5ZEB - chains C and A of the 56 polymer chains in the assembly; structure by electron microscopy, 3.40 A resolution.

[Chain C]
Protein: 50S ribosomal protein L2
Source organism: Mycobacterium smegmatis str. MC2 155
Reference sequence: A0QSD4 (RL2_MYCS2); numbering as in UniProt (aligned over 1-278)
Amino-acid sequence (278 residues; numbered 1 to 278; the number before each row is that of its first residue):
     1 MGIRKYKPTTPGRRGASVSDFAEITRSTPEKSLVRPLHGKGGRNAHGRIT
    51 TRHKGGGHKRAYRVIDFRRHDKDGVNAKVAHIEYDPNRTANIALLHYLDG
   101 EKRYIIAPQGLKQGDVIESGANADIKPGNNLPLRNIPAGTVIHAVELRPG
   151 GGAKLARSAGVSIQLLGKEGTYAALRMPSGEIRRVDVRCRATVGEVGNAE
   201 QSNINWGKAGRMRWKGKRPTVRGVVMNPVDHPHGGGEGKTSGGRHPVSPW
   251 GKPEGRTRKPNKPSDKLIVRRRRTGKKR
Disordered / not traced: 1-2, 276-278
Covalent attachments: covalent link Lys-259/Ile-268

[Chain A]
Molecule: 23S rRNA
Source organism: Mycobacterium smegmatis str. MC2 155
Sequence (3120 nucleotides; numbered 1 to 3120; the number before each row is that of its first residue):
     1 UAAGUGUUUAAGGGCGCAUGGUGGAUGCCUUGGCACUGGGAGCCGAUGAA
    51 GGACGUAGGAGGCUGCGAUAAGCCUCGGGGAGCUGUCAACCGAGCGUUGA
   101 UCCGAGGAUGUCCGAAUGGGGAAACCCGGCACGAGUGAUGUCGUGUCACC
   151 AGGCGCUGAAUAUAUAGGCGUCUGGGGGGAACGCGGGGAAGUGAAACAUC
   201 UCAGUACCCGUAGGAAGAGAAAACAAAAUGUGAUUCCGUGAGUAGUGGCG
   251 AGCGAAAGCGGAGGAUGGCUAAACCGUAUGCAUGUGAUACCGGGUAGGGG
   301 UUGUGUGUGCGGGGUUGUGGGACCUAUCUUUCCGGCUCUACCUGGCUGGA
   351 GGGCAGUGAGAAAAUGUUGUGGUUAGCGGAAAUGGCUUGGGAUGGCCUGC
   401 CGUAGACGGUGAGAGCCCGGUACGUGAAAACCCGACGUCUGUCUUGAUGG
   451 UGUUCCCGAGUAGCAGCGGGCCCGUGGAAUCUGCUGUGAAUCUGCCGGGA
   501 CCACCCGGUAAGCCUGAAUACUUCCCAGUGACCGAUAGCGGAUUAGUACC
   551 GUGAGGGAAUGGUGAAAAGUACCCCGGGAGGGGAGUGAAAGAGUACCUGA
   601 AACCGUGCGCUUACAAUCCGUCAGAGCCCUCGACGUGUCGUGGGGUGAUG
   651 GCGUGCCUUUUGAAGAAUGAGCCUGCGAGUCAGGGACAUGUCGCGAGGUU
   701 AACCCGGGUGGGGUAGCCGCAGCGAAAGCGAGUCUGAAUAGGGCGUAUCC
   751 ACACAAGAGUGUGUGGUGUAGUGGUGUGUUCUGGACCCGAAGCGGAGUGA
   801 UCUACCCAUGGCCAGGGUGAAGCGCGGGUAAGACCGCGUGGAGGCCCGAA
   851 CCCACUUAGGUUGAAGACUGAGGGGAUGAGCUGUGGGUAGGGGUGAAAGG
   901 CCAAUCAAACUCCGUGAUAGCUGGUUCUCCCCGAAAUGCAUUUAGGUGCA
   951 GCGUCGCAUGUUUCUUGCCGGAGGUAGAGCUACUGGAUGGCCGAUGGGCC
  1001 CCACAGGGUUACUGACGUCAGCCAAACUCCGAAUGCCGGUAAGUCCAAGA
  1051 GUGCGGCAGUGAGACGGCGGGGGAUAAGCUCCGUGCGUCGAGAGGGAAAC
  1101 AGCCCAGAUCGCCGGCUAAGGCCCCUAAGCGUGUGCUAAGUGGAAAAGGA
  1151 UGUGCAGUCGCGAAGACAACCAGGAGGUUGGCUUAGAAGCAGCCACCCUU
  1201 GAAAGAGUGCGUAAUAGCUCACUGGUCAAGUGAUUGUGCGCCGAUAAUGU
  1251 AGCGGGGCUCAAGCACACCGCCGAAGCCGCGGCAGCCAACGUGUUGGCUG
  1301 GGUAGGGGAGCGUCCUGCAUCCGGUGAAGCCGCCGAGUGAUCGAGUGGUG
  1351 GAGGGUGUGGGAGUGAGAAUGCAGGCAUGAGUAGCGAUUAGGCAAGUGAG
  1401 AACCUUGCCCGCCGAAAGACCAAGGGUUCCUGGGCCAGGCCAGUCCGCCC
  1451 AGGGUGAGUCGGGACCUAAGGCGAGGCCGACAGGCGUAGUCGAUGGACAA
  1501 CGGGUUGAUAUUCCCGUACCCGUGUAUGUGCGUCCAUGAUGAAUCAGCGG
  1551 UACUAACCAUCCAAAACCACCGUGACCGCACCUUUCGGGGUGUGGCGUUG
  1601 GUGGGGCUGCAUGGGACCUUCGUUGGUAGUAGUCAAGCGAUGGGGUGACG
  1651 CAGGAAGGUAGCCGUACCGGUCAGUGGUAAUACCGGGGUAAGCCUGUAGG
  1701 GAGUCAGAUAGGUAAAUCCGUCUGGCAUAUAUCCUGAGAGGUGAUGCAUA
  1751 GCCGAGUGAGGCGAAUUCGGUGAUCCUAUGCUGCCGAGAAAAGCCUCUAG
  1801 CGAGGACAUACACGGCCCGUACCCCAAACCAACACAGGUGGUCAGGUAGA
  1851 GAAUACUAAGGCGUACGAGUGAACUAUGGUUAAGGAACUCGGCAAAAUGC
  1901 CCCCGUAACUUCGGGAGAAGGGGGACCCACAUGGCGUGUAAGCCUUUACG
  1951 GCCCAAGCGUGAGUGGGUGGCACAAACCAGUGAGAAGCGACUGUUUACUA
  2001 AAAACACAGGUCCGUGCGAAGUCGCAAGACGAUGUAUACGGACUGACGCC
  2051 UGCCCGGUGCUGGAAGGUUAAGAGGACCCGUUAACUCCCUUUGGGGGUGA
  2101 AGCGGAGAAUUUAAGCCCCAGUAAACGGCGGUGGUAACUAUAACCAUCCU
  2151 AAGGUAGCGAAAUUCCUUGUCGGGUAAGUUCCGACCUGCACGAAUGGCGU
  2201 AACGACUUCUCAACUGUCUCAACCAUAGACUCGGCGAAAUUGCACUACGA
  2251 GUAAAGAUGCUCGUUACGCGCGGCAGGACGAAAAGACCCCGGGACCUUCA
  2301 CUACAACUUGGUAUUGGUGCUCGAUACGGUUUGUGUAGGAUAGGUGGGAG
  2351 ACUGUGAAGCUCACACGCCAGUGUGGGUGGAGUCGUUGUUGAAAUACCAC
  2401 UCUGAUCGUAUUGGGCCUCUAACCUCGGACCGUAUAUCCGGUUCAGGGAC
  2451 AGUGCCUGGUGGGUAGUUUAACUGGGGCGGUUGCCUCCUAAAAUGUAACG
  2501 GAGGCGCCCAAAGGUUCCCUCAACCUGGACGGCAAUCAGGUGUUGAGUGU
  2551 AAGUGCACAAGGGAGCUUGACUGCGAGACGGACAUGUCGAGCAGGGACGA
  2601 AAGUCGGGACUAGUGAUCCGGCACCUCUGAGUGGAAGGGGUGUCGCUCAA
  2651 CGGAUAAAAGGUACCCCGGGGAUAACAGGCUGAUCUUCCCCAAGAGUCCA
  2701 UAUCGACGGGAUGGUUUGGCACCUCGAUGUCGGCUCGUCGCAUCCUGGGG
  2751 CUGGAGCAGGUCCCAAGGGUUGGGCUGUUCGCCCAUUAAAGCGGCACGCG
  2801 AGCUGGGUUUAGAACGUCGUGAGACAGUUCGGUCUCUAUCCGCCGCGCGC
  2851 GUCAGAAGCUUGAGGAAACCUGUCCCUAGUACGAGAGGACCGGGACGGAC
  2901 GAACCUCUGGUAUACCAGUUGUCCCACCAGGGGCACGGCUGGAUAGCCAC
  2951 GUUCGGACAGGAUAACCGCUGAAAGCAUCUAAGCGGGAAACCUCUUCCAA
  3001 GACCAGGCUUCUCACCCUCUAGGAGGGAUAAGGCCCCCCGCAGACCACGG
  3051 GAUUGAUAGACCAGACCUGGAAGCCUAGUAAUAGGUGCAGGGAACUGGCA
  3101 CUAACCGGCCGAAAACUUAC
Disordered / not traced: 1, 340-344, 634-637, 1004-1005, 1756-1757, 1946-1948, 3120
Covalent attachments: covalent link A1565/G1606, A1566/G1606, G1578/G1592; covalent link U1573/C1596

[Interface between chain C and chain A]
Pairs across the interface - 271 pairs, chain C then chain A:
  Arg-4(C) with A821(A), hydrogen bond to the sugar; C1785(A), salt bridge to the phosphate
  Tyr-6(C) with C1785(A), sugar contact
  Lys-7(C) with A820(A), hydrogen bond to the phosphate; A821(A), salt bridge to the phosphate
  Pro-8(C) with C1912(A), phosphate contact; G1913(A), base contact
  Thr-9(C) with G1913(A), sugar contact
  Thr-10(C) with G843(A), hydrogen bond to the phosphate; G844(A), hydrogen bond to the phosphate; C845(A), sugar contact
  Pro-11(C) with A1990(A), hydrogen bond to the base; C1991(A), base contact
  Gly-12(C) with G844(A), phosphate contact
  Arg-13(C) with A842(A), sugar contact; G843(A), phosphate contact; G844(A), phosphate contact
  Arg-14(C) with U1911(A), hydrogen bond to the sugar; G1913(A), hydrogen bond to the base; A2201(A), base contact
  Val-18(C) with C1785(A), sugar contact
  Phe-21(C) with C1785(A), sugar contact; A1787(A), base contact
  Ser-27(C) with A1787(A), base contact
  Pro-29(C) with G1788(A), phosphate contact
  Lys-31(C) with U1646(A), salt bridge to the phosphate; G1647(A), salt bridge to the phosphate; A1648(A), sugar contact
  Ser-32(C) with G1645(A), phosphate contact
  Arg-35(C) with U2033(A), hydrogen bond to the base
  Pro-36(C) with A1789(A), phosphate contact; A1790(A), sugar contact
  His-38(C) with C807(A), sugar contact; A808(A), sugar contact; A1469(A), phosphate contact; G1470(A), salt bridge to the phosphate
  Gly-39(C) with C807(A), sugar contact; A808(A), phosphate contact
  Lys-40(C) with C2030(A), salt bridge to the phosphate; G2031(A), phosphate contact; U2033(A), phosphate contact
  Gly-41(C) with C806(A), sugar contact
  Gly-42(C) with C2030(A), hydrogen bond to the sugar
  Arg-43(C) with C805(A), sugar contact; C806(A), hydrogen bond to the sugar; G887(A), base contact; C2030(A), sugar contact
  Asn-44(C) with C2023(A), hydrogen bond to the base; G2028(A), base contact; A2029(A), sugar contact; C2030(A), sugar contact
  Ala-45(C) with G1486(A), phosphate contact; A2029(A), hydrogen bond to the sugar
  His-46(C) with U888(A), sugar contact; C2023(A), hydrogen bond to the sugar; G2024(A), sugar contact
  Gly-47(C) with U888(A), sugar contact
  Arg-48(C) with U888(A), sugar contact; A889(A), salt bridge to the phosphate; G890(A), salt bridge to the phosphate; G892(A), hydrogen bond to the sugar; G893(A), salt bridge to the phosphate; U894(A), phosphate contact; C2023(A), hydrogen bond to the phosphate; G2024(A), salt bridge to the phosphate
  Ile-49(C) with U894(A), hydrogen bond to the phosphate; G895(A), phosphate contact
  Thr-50(C) with G2021(A), base contact; U2022(A), base contact; C2030(A), base contact
  Thr-51(C) with G2021(A), hydrogen bond to the base; C2030(A), sugar contact; G2031(A), hydrogen bond to the sugar; G2040(A), phosphate contact
  Arg-52(C) with G2040(A), phosphate contact; G2041(A), salt bridge to the phosphate; A2042(A), salt bridge to the phosphate
  His-53(C) with G2041(A), salt bridge to the phosphate
  Lys-54(C) with G2031(A), hydrogen bond to the phosphate; A2032(A), salt bridge to the phosphate; C2039(A), phosphate contact; G2040(A), phosphate contact
  Gly-56(C) with C806(A), hydrogen bond to the phosphate; C807(A), hydrogen bond to the phosphate
  His-58(C) with G1786(A), sugar contact; A1787(A), sugar contact; G1788(A), hydrogen bond to the base
  Lys-59(C) with U809(A), salt bridge to the phosphate; A1787(A), sugar contact; G1788(A), sugar contact; A1789(A), hydrogen bond to the sugar
  Arg-60(C) with A1787(A), salt bridge to the phosphate; G1788(A), sugar contact
  Ala-61(C) with G1788(A), hydrogen bond to the phosphate
  Tyr-62(C) with U2033(A), stacking on the base; G2034(A), hydrogen bond to the phosphate
  Arg-63(C) with A1787(A), hydrogen bond to the sugar; G1788(A), salt bridge to the phosphate
  Phe-67(C) with G2034(A), phosphate contact
  Arg-68(C) with G2428(A), phosphate contact; A2429(A), salt bridge to the phosphate
  Lys-72(C) with G1711(A), salt bridge to the phosphate
  Lys-78(C) with C1722(A), sugar contact
  Tyr-84(C) with A1787(A), stacking on the base
  Pro-86(C) with A1787(A), sugar contact; G1788(A), phosphate contact
  Asn-87(C) with G2034(A), sugar contact
  Arg-88(C) with G2034(A), salt bridge to the phosphate; U2035(A), phosphate contact
  Thr-89(C) with A2038(A), sugar contact
  Tyr-97(C) with U1721(A), sugar contact
  Leu-98(C) with U1721(A), hydrogen bond to the sugar
  Asp-99(C) with G1711(A), sugar contact; G1720(A), hydrogen bond to the base
  Gly-100(C) with G1720(A), hydrogen bond to the sugar; U1721(A), sugar contact
  Glu-101(C) with G1711(A), sugar contact
  Lys-102(C) with G1720(A), phosphate contact; U1721(A), salt bridge to the phosphate
  Leu-147(C) with C2017(A), sugar contact
  Arg-148(C) with U2425(A), base contact; G2427(A), salt bridge to the phosphate
  Pro-149(C) with G2427(A), hydrogen bond to the sugar
  Gly-150(C) with G2427(A), sugar contact
  Gly-151(C) with G2427(A), sugar contact
  Lys-154(C) with G2016(A), base contact; C2017(A), sugar contact; G2018(A), phosphate contact; U2035(A), hydrogen bond to the base
  Leu-155(C) with G2016(A), base contact; U2035(A), sugar contact
  Ala-156(C) with U2035(A), hydrogen bond to the sugar; A2036(A), hydrogen bond to the phosphate
  Arg-157(C) with G2034(A), salt bridge to the phosphate; U2035(A), salt bridge to the phosphate; A2036(A), hydrogen bond to the phosphate
  Ser-158(C) with U2035(A), phosphate contact; A2036(A), hydrogen bond to the phosphate; U2037(A), hydrogen bond to the sugar
  Ala-159(C) with U2037(A), hydrogen bond to the sugar
  Gly-160(C) with U2037(A), base contact
  Val-161(C) with A2036(A), phosphate contact; U2037(A), phosphate contact
  Tyr-172(C) with G2447(A), hydrogen bond to the phosphate
  Met-177(C) with G2016(A), base contact
  Pro-178(C) with G2016(A), base contact; A2036(A), phosphate contact
  Ser-179(C) with G2016(A), hydrogen bond to the base; A2036(A), base contact
  Glu-181(C) with G2016(A), base contact
  Arg-183(C) with G2016(A), sugar contact; C2017(A), salt bridge to the phosphate
  Arg-188(C) with A2445(A), hydrogen bond to the sugar; G2446(A), phosphate contact
  Ala-199(C) with U2037(A), base contact
  Gln-201(C) with U2037(A), hydrogen bond to the base
  Ser-202(C) with U2037(A), hydrogen bond to the base
  Asn-205(C) with G2009(A), sugar contact
  Trp-206(C) with G1786(A), phosphate contact; A2008(A), hydrogen bond to the phosphate; G2009(A), hydrogen bond to the phosphate
  Gly-207(C) with A2008(A), hydrogen bond to the sugar
  Lys-208(C) with G844(A), salt bridge to the phosphate; A879(A), salt bridge to the phosphate; A2008(A), sugar contact
  Ala-209(C) with G844(A), hydrogen bond to the base; A879(A), base contact; C2007(A), sugar contact
  Gly-210(C) with G844(A), hydrogen bond to the base; A879(A), sugar contact
  Arg-211(C) with G1786(A), salt bridge to the phosphate
  Met-212(C) with A2008(A), sugar contact
  Arg-213(C) with A879(A), hydrogen bond to the base
  Trp-214(C) with A879(A), hydrogen bond to the phosphate; G1786(A), stacking on the base
  Lys-217(C) with G2040(A), salt bridge to the phosphate
  Arg-218(C) with C805(A), hydrogen bond to the phosphate; C806(A), salt bridge to the phosphate; G895(A), salt bridge to the phosphate; A896(A), salt bridge to the phosphate
  Pro-219(C) with A896(A), sugar contact; A2006(A), sugar contact
  Thr-220(C) with A2006(A), sugar contact; C2007(A), hydrogen bond to the phosphate
  Val-221(C) with A896(A), sugar contact; A897(A), base contact; C2005(A), sugar contact; A2006(A), phosphate contact
  Arg-222(C) with C2005(A), salt bridge to the phosphate; A2006(A), salt bridge to the phosphate; C2043(A), phosphate contact; U2044(A), salt bridge to the phosphate; G2045(A), hydrogen bond to the base
  Gly-223(C) with C2043(A), hydrogen bond to the phosphate
  Val-224(C) with C2043(A), hydrogen bond to the phosphate
  Val-225(C) with A897(A), sugar contact; A898(A), phosphate contact; C2005(A), sugar contact
  Met-226(C) with A897(A), base contact
  Asn-227(C) with G899(A), sugar contact
  Pro-228(C) with C2296(A), sugar contact; U2297(A), phosphate contact
  Val-229(C) with G899(A), base contact; A908(A), base contact
  Asp-230(C) with G895(A), hydrogen bond to the base; A897(A), base contact
  His-231(C) with A2042(A), salt bridge to the phosphate
  His-233(C) with A2042(A), phosphate contact; C2043(A), salt bridge to the phosphate
  Gly-235(C) with A2822(A), phosphate contact
  Gly-236(C) with A2822(A), hydrogen bond to the phosphate; G2823(A), hydrogen bond to the phosphate
  Glu-237(C) with G2823(A), base contact; A2824(A), hydrogen bond to the base; C2825(A), hydrogen bond to the base
  Gly-238(C) with A2814(A), phosphate contact; C2815(A), phosphate contact
  Lys-239(C) with U2195(A), base contact; G2196(A), salt bridge to the phosphate; A2814(A), phosphate contact; C2815(A), hydrogen bond to the phosphate
  Thr-240(C) with U2195(A), hydrogen bond to the sugar; A2822(A), phosphate contact
  Ser-241(C) with C2126(A), hydrogen bond to the phosphate; G2127(A), hydrogen bond to the phosphate; U2195(A), hydrogen bond to the base
  Gly-243(C) with U2820(A), sugar contact; G2821(A), sugar contact
  Arg-244(C) with C2126(A), sugar contact; U2298(A), salt bridge to the phosphate; G2463(A), salt bridge to the phosphate
  His-245(C) with U2058(A), sugar contact; G2059(A), sugar contact; C2126(A), base contact
  Pro-246(C) with A2042(A), sugar contact; A2125(A), sugar contact
  Val-247(C) with A2042(A), sugar contact
  Ser-248(C) with G2041(A), sugar contact
  Pro-249(C) with G2041(A), phosphate contact; A2042(A), phosphate contact
  Trp-250(C) with U2022(A), sugar contact; G2463(A), sugar contact
  Gly-251(C) with G2463(A), sugar contact
  Lys-252(C) with U2022(A), phosphate contact
  Glu-254(C) with C2013(A), hydrogen bond to the sugar; G2041(A), hydrogen bond to the base
  Gly-255(C) with C2060(A), phosphate contact
  Arg-256(C) with G2014(A), salt bridge to the phosphate; U2015(A), salt bridge to the phosphate; U2061(A), hydrogen bond to the phosphate; G2062(A), salt bridge to the phosphate
  Thr-257(C) with G2014(A), sugar contact; U2015(A), sugar contact; A2020(A), hydrogen bond to the sugar; G2021(A), phosphate contact
  Arg-258(C) with G2014(A), hydrogen bond to the phosphate; U2015(A), salt bridge to the phosphate; G2062(A), salt bridge to the phosphate
  Lys-259(C) with G2016(A), phosphate contact; C2017(A), salt bridge to the phosphate
  Pro-260(C) with U2308(A), phosphate contact
  Asn-261(C) with U2309(A), phosphate contact
  Lys-262(C) with U2309(A), salt bridge to the phosphate; A2451(A), sugar contact
  Ile-268(C) with G2016(A), sugar contact
  Arg-271(C) with G2014(A), salt bridge to the phosphate; U2015(A), salt bridge to the phosphate
  Arg-272(C) with G2014(A), salt bridge to the phosphate; U2015(A), salt bridge to the phosphate; A2036(A), base contact
  Thr-274(C) with C2013(A), phosphate contact
Other interface residues (no listed pair), chain C (144 interface residues in all): Ile-24, Val-34, Leu-37, Gly-55, Gly-57, His-96, Ile-204, Pro-232
Other interface residues (no listed pair), chain A (121 interface residues in all): G1484, C1485, G1650, C2012, A2046, G2310, G2816

[Overview]
The interface between chain C and chain A involves 144 residues on one side and 121 on the other; the contacts
include 69 hydrogen bonds, 51 salt bridges and 3 aromatic stacking contacts. Among the polar pairs are
Pro-11(C)/A1990(A), Arg-14(C)/G1913(A) and Arg-35(C)/U2033(A).
Here chain C is 50S ribosomal protein L2 and chain A is 23S rRNA, both from Mycobacterium smegmatis str. MC2
155. Entry 5ZEB (M. Smegmatis P/P state 70S ribosome structure) was determined by electron microscopy (same
publication as 5ZEP, 5ZET, 5ZEU and 5ZEY).
